5D2N - chains F and H of the 5 polymer chains in the assembly; structure by X-ray diffraction, 2.10 A resolution.

[Chain F]
Protein: C25 beta
Organism: Homo sapiens
Sequence (247 residues; each row starts with the number of its first residue; numbering starts at 0):
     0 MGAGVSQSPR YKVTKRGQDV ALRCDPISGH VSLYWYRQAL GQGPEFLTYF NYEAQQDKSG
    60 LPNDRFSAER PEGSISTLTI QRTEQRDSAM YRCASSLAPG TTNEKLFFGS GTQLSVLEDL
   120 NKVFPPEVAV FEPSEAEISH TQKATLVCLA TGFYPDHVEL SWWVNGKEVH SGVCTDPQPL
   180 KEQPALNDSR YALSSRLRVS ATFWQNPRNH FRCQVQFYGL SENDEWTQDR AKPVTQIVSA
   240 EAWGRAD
Disordered / not traced: 0
Cystine bridges: Cys23-Cys92, Cys147-Cys212

[Chain H]
Protein: HLA class I histocompatibility antigen, A-2 alpha chain
Organism: Homo sapiens
UniProtKB: P01892 (1A02_HUMAN); residues 1-275 here correspond to UniProt positions 25-299 (UniProt number = residue number + 24)
Sequence (276 residues; each row starts with the number of its first residue; numbering starts at 0):
     0 MGSHSMRYFF TSVSRPGRGE PRFIAVGYVD DTQFVRFDSD AASQRMEPRA PWIEQEGPEY
    60 WDGETRKVKA HSQTHRVDLG TLRGYYNQSE AGSHTVQRMY GCDVGSDWRF LRGYHQYAYD
   120 GKDYIALKED LRSWTAADMA AQTTKHKWEA AHVAEQLRAY LEGTCVEWLR RYLENGKETL
   180 QRTDAPKTHM THHAVSDHEA TLRCWALSFY PAEITLTWQR DGEDQTQDTE LVETRPAGDG
   240 TFQKWAAVVV PSGQEQRYTC HVQHEGLPKP LTLRWE
Disordered / not traced: 0-1, 275
Cystine bridges: Cys101-Cys164, Cys203-Cys259
Construct notes: initiating methionine (0)

[Chain F / chain H interface]
Pairs across the interface - 17 pairs, chain F then chain H:
  Val30(F) - Val76(H)  hydrophobic
  Asn50(F) - Gln72(H)  hydrogen bond
  Tyr51(F) - Arg75(H)
  Tyr51(F) - Val76(H)  hydrogen bond (side chain-backbone)
  Glu52(F) - Arg75(H)  salt bridge
  Ala53(F) - Gln72(H)
  Gln55(F) - Arg65(H)  hydrogen bond (side chain-backbone)
  Gln55(F) - Lys68(H)
  Gln55(F) - Ala69(H)
  Gln55(F) - Gln72(H)  hydrogen bond
  Pro98(F) - Thr73(H)
  Thr100(F) - Ala150(H)
  Thr100(F) - Val152(H)
  Thr100(F) - Gln155(H)
  Thr101(F) - Lys146(H)
  Thr101(F) - Trp147(H)
  Thr101(F) - Ala150(H)
Interface residues without a listed pair, chain F (11 interface residues in all): Ala97, Glu103
Interface residues without a listed pair, chain H (13 interface residues in all): Glu19

[Summary]
11 residues of chain F face 13 of chain H across their interface, with 4 hydrogen bonds and 1 salt bridge.
Polar pairs include Glu52(F)-Arg75(H), Asn50(F)-Gln72(H) and Tyr51(F)-Val76(H).
Here chain F is C25 beta and chain H is HLA class I histocompatibility antigen, A-2 alpha chain, both from
Homo sapiens. Entry 5D2N (Crystal structure of C25-NLV-HLA-A2 complex) was determined by X-ray diffraction,
deposited together with 5D2L.
